Entry 6S8B (electron microscopy, 2.41 A resolution); this record covers chains B and U of the 35 polymer chains in the assembly.

== Chain B ==
Protein: CRISPR-associated protein, Cmr5 family
Source organism: Sulfolobus islandicus (strain REY15A)
UniProtKB: F0NDX5 (F0NDX5_SULIR); residue numbers follow UniProt; this construct covers 1-155
Amino-acid sequence (155 residues; each row starts with the number of its first residue):
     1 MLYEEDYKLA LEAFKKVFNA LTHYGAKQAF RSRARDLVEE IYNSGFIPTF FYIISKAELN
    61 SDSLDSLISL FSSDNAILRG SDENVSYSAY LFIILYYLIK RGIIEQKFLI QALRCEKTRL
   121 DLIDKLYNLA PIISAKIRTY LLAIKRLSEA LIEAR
Unresolved in the structure: 1

== Chain U ==
Molecule: Cognate target RNA
Source organism: Sulfolobus islandicus REY15A
Sequence (46 nucleotides; numbered 1 to 46; the number before each row is that of its first residue):
     1 UGUUAAGUCU GGUUUCCCUC CAGGGUAUCU AAGCUUUGAA AAAAAA
Unresolved in the structure: 1, 46

== How chain B and chain U interact ==
Contacting residue pairs (20):
  Arg31(B) - U28(U)  salt bridge to the phosphate
  Ser32(B) - A27(U)  phosphate contact
  Arg33(B) - U26(U)  salt bridge to the phosphate
  Arg35(B) - U28(U)  salt bridge to the phosphate
  Arg35(B) - C29(U)  salt bridge to the phosphate
  Asp36(B) - C29(U)  base contact
  Glu39(B) - C29(U)  base contact
  Glu39(B) - U30(U)  phosphate contact
  Tyr52(B) - G25(U)  phosphate contact
  Lys56(B) - G24(U)  salt bridge to the phosphate
  Lys56(B) - G25(U)  salt bridge to the phosphate
  Glu83(B) - G25(U)  phosphate contact
  Glu83(B) - U26(U)  phosphate contact
  Tyr87(B) - G25(U)  hydrogen bond to the phosphate
  Lys145(B) - C29(U)  sugar contact
  Lys145(B) - U30(U)  salt bridge to the phosphate
  Glu149(B) - C29(U)  sugar contact
  Ala154(B) - U28(U)  phosphate contact
  Arg155(B) - U26(U)  hydrogen bond to the phosphate
  Arg155(B) - A27(U)  salt bridge to the phosphate
Also at the interface, not in a pair above, chain B (16 interface residues in all): Gln28, Ala29

== Summary ==
Chain B and chain U form an interface of 16 and 7 residues respectively; the contacts include 2 hydrogen bonds
and 8 salt bridges. Polar pairs include Tyr87(B)-G25(U), Arg155(B)-U26(U) and Arg31(B)-U28(U).
Here chain B is CRISPR-associated protein, Cmr5 family (Sulfolobus islandicus (strain REY15A)) and chain U is
Cognate target RNA (Sulfolobus islandicus REY15A). Entry 6S8B (Cryo-EM structure of the Type III-B Cmr-beta
bound to cognate target RNA and AMPPnP, state 1) was determined by electron microscopy (same publication as
6S6B, 6S8E, 6S91, 6SH8, 6SHB and 6SIC).
